PDB entry 6Y17 | X-ray diffraction, 1.56 A resolution | chains A and C of the 4 polymer chains in the assembly

== Chain A ==
Name: Nuclear receptor corepressor 1, B-cell lymphoma 6 protein
Organism: Homo sapiens
UniProt: chimeric construct of O75376, P41182: residues -5 to 3 from O75376 (NCOR1_HUMAN) positions 1733-1741 (UniProt number = residue number + 1738); residues 6-129 from P41182 positions 6-129 (same numbers)
Sequence (137 residues; each row starts with the number of its first residue; numbers below 1 keep their minus sign (Gly-7 is residue -7)):
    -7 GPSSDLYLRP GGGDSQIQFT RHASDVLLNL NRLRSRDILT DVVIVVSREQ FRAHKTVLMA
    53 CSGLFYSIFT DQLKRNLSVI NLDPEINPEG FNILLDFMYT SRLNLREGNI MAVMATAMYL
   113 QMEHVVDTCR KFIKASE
Disordered / not traced: -7 to -1, 129
Sequence notes: expression tag (-7 to -6); linker (4-5); conflict Gln8 (Cys in P41182), Arg67 (Cys in P41182), Asn84 (Cys in P41182)
Metal / ion sites: Na+ near Gln42 (its only coordinating residue here)

== Chain C ==
Name: Nebulin, Nuclear receptor corepressor 1
Organism: Homo sapiens
UniProt: chimeric construct of H0Y786, O75376: residues 1-60 from H0Y786 (H0Y786_HUMAN) positions 2948-3007 (UniProt number = residue number + 2947); residues 64-80 from O75376 positions 1340-1356 (UniProt number = residue number + 1276)
Sequence (82 residues; row label = number of the first residue in the row; numbers below 1 keep their minus sign (Gly-1 is residue -1)):
    -1 GPTAGKIFRA MYDYMAADAD EVSFKDGDAI INVQAIDEGW MYGTVQRTGR TGMLPANYVE
    59 AIGGGGITTI KEMGRSIHEI PR
Disordered / not traced: -1 to 4
Sequence notes: expression tag (-1 to 0); linker (61-63)

== Chain A / chain C interface ==
Contacting residue pairs - 37 pairs, chain A then chain C:
  Pro2(A) - Thr66(C)
  Asp6(A) - Ile65(C)
  Asp6(A) - Thr66(C)  hydrogen bond (backbone-backbone)
  Ser7(A) - Thr66(C)
  Gln8(A) - Thr66(C)  hydrogen bond (backbone-backbone)
  Gln8(A) - Thr67(C)
  Gln8(A) - Ile68(C)  hydrogen bond (backbone-backbone)
  Ile9(A) - Ile68(C)
  Ile9(A) - Glu70(C)
  Gln10(A) - Thr67(C)
  Gln10(A) - Ile68(C)  hydrogen bond (backbone-backbone)
  Gln10(A) - Lys69(C)
  Gln10(A) - Glu70(C)  hydrogen bond (backbone-backbone)
  Phe11(A) - Glu70(C)
  Phe11(A) - Ser74(C)
  Thr12(A) - Glu70(C)  hydrogen bond (backbone-backbone)
  Thr12(A) - Met71(C)
  Arg13(A) - Met71(C)
  Arg13(A) - Gly72(C)
  Arg13(A) - Arg73(C)
  His14(A) - Ser74(C)  hydrogen bond
  His14(A) - Ile75(C)
  Asp17(A) - Arg73(C)  salt bridge
  Asp17(A) - Ser74(C)  hydrogen bond (side chain-backbone)
  Asp17(A) - Ile75(C)
  Val18(A) - Ile75(C)
  Leu20(A) - Arg73(C)
  Asn21(A) - Ile75(C)
  Asn21(A) - His76(C)  hydrogen bond (side chain-backbone)
  Asn21(A) - Glu77(C)
  Asn21(A) - Ile78(C)  hydrogen bond (side chain-backbone)
  Arg24(A) - Glu77(C)  salt bridge
  Arg24(A) - Ile78(C)  hydrogen bond (side chain-backbone)
  Arg24(A) - Arg80(C)
  Leu25(A) - Ile78(C)  hydrophobic
  Arg28(A) - Ile78(C)
  Arg28(A) - Pro79(C)  hydrogen bond (side chain-backbone)
Also at the interface, not in a pair above, chain A (18 interface residues in all): Ser27

== Summary ==
The interface between chain A and chain C involves 18 residues on one side and 16 on the other, with 12
hydrogen bonds and 2 salt bridges. Among the polar pairs are Asp17(A)-Arg73(C), Arg24(A)-Glu77(C) and
His14(A)-Ser74(C).
Here chain A is Nuclear receptor corepressor 1, B-cell lymphoma 6 protein and chain C is Nebulin, Nuclear
receptor corepressor 1, both from Homo sapiens. Entry 6Y17 (Crystal structure of an NCoR1BBD2-BCL6BTB chimera
in complex with nebulinSH3-NCoR1BBD1) was determined by X-ray diffraction (same publication as 6XWF, 6XXS,
6XYX, 6XZZ and 6ZBU).
